PDB entry 7EW5 | X-ray diffraction, 3.61 A resolution | chains J and M of the 15 polymer chains in the assembly

Chain J (and M):
Molecule: Major capsid protein L1
Source organism: Human papillomavirus type 6
Notes: chain M of this document is another copy of the same molecule, construct and numbering; everything in this record applies to it too
UniProtKB: Q9W9C6 (Q9W9C6_9PAPI); residues -1 to 493 here correspond to UniProt positions 6-500 (UniProt number = residue number + 7)
Amino-acid sequence (496 residues; each row starts with the number of its first residue; numbers below 1 keep their minus sign (Met-2 is residue -2)):
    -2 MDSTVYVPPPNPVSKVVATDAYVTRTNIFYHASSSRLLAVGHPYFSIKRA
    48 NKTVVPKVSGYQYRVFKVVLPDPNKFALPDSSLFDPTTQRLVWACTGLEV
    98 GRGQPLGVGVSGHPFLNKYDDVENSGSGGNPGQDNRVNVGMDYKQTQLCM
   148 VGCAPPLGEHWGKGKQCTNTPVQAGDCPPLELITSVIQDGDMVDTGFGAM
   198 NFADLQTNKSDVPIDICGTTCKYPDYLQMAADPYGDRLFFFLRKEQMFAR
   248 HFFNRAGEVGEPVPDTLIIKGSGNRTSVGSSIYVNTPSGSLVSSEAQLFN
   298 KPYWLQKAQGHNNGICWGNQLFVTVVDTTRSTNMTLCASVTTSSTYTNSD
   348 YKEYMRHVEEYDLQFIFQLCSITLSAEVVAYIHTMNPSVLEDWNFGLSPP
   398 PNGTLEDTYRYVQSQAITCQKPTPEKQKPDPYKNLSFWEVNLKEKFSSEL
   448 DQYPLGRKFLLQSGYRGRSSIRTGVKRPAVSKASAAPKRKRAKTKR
Unresolved in the structure: -2 to 11, 393-425, 461-493
Differences from the reference sequence: initiating methionine (-2); conflict Val376 (Met383 in Q9W9C6)

Interface between chain J and chain M:
Contacting residue pairs (165; chain J residue first):
  Lys12(J) with Gln449(M)
  Val13(J) with Gln449(M), hydrogen bond (backbone-side chain)
  Asn114(J) with Glu350(M), hydrogen bond
  Val119(J) with Asn135(M); Val136(M); Gly137(M), hydrogen bond (backbone-backbone)
  Glu120(J) with Val136(M); Gly137(M); Arg247(M), salt bridge; His248(M), salt bridge
  Asn121(J) with Asp118(M), hydrogen bond; Val136(M)
  Ser122(J) with Lys115(M), hydrogen bond; Val134(M)
  Gly123(J) with Val134(M); Asn135(M)
  Gly129(J) with Asn345(M), hydrogen bond (backbone-side chain)
  Gln130(J) with Tyr343(M); Thr344(M); Asn345(M), hydrogen bond (backbone-backbone)
  Asp131(J) with Tyr343(M); Asn345(M)
  Asn132(J) with Asn345(M), hydrogen bond
  Arg133(J) with Tyr343(M)
  Lys141(J) with Leu103(M), hydrogen bond (side chain-backbone)
  Glu156(J) with Gly100(M); Glu357(M)
  Trp158(J) with Val37(M), hydrophobic; Gln101(M), hydrogen bond; Met331(M); Val355(M)
  Gly172(J) with Ala335(M); Ser336(M); Val337(M); Lys349(M); Tyr351(M), hydrogen bond (backbone-side chain)
  Asp173(J) with Ala335(M); Tyr351(M)
  Cys174(J) with Leu333(M), hydrophobic; Tyr351(M), hydrogen bond (backbone-side chain); Arg353(M), hydrogen bond
  Leu177(J) with Val37(M), hydrophobic; Met331(M), hydrophobic; Leu333(M), hydrophobic; Arg353(M)
  Leu179(J) with Arg33(M); Leu35(M), hydrophobic; Glu357(M)
  Thr181(J) with Arg33(M)
  Asp191(J) with Pro102(M)
  Gly193(J) with Thr329(M)
  Phe194(J) with Thr329(M); Met331(M)
  Gly195(J) with Thr329(M)
  Met197(J) with Met331(M), hydrophobic; Thr332(M); Leu333(M), hydrophobic
  Leu202(J) with Leu333(M); Cys334(M), hydrogen bond (backbone-backbone)
  Gln203(J) with Thr332(M), hydrogen bond (side chain-backbone); Cys334(M)
  Thr204(J) with Cys334(M), hydrogen bond (backbone-backbone); Ala335(M); Ser336(M), hydrogen bond (side chain-backbone); Tyr348(M)
  Asn205(J) with Cys334(M); Tyr343(M), hydrogen bond; Tyr348(M)
  Asp208(J) with Thr332(M); Cys334(M); Glu350(M)
  Tyr220(J) with Gln101(M); Pro102(M), hydrophobic
  Asp222(J) with Arg33(M), salt bridge
  Leu224(J) with Gly100(M); Glu357(M); Asp359(M)
  Gln225(J) with Arg33(M)
  Ala227(J) with Pro451(M); Arg454(M)
  Arg240(J) with Asn297(M)
  Lys241(J) with Ser291(M); Glu292(M), salt bridge
  Glu242(J) with Leu103(M); Val289(M); Ser290(M); Ser291(M), hydrogen bond (backbone-side chain)
  Gln243(J) with Leu288(M); Val289(M)
  Met244(J) with Leu103(M); Gly104(M); Val105(M); Leu288(M); Val289(M), hydrogen bond (backbone-backbone)
  Phe245(J) with Ser287(M)
  Ala246(J) with Arg247(M), hydrogen bond (backbone-side chain)
  Arg247(J) with Arg247(M)
  Phe249(J) with Val107(M), hydrophobic; Gly137(M); Met138(M), hydrophobic; Asp139(M); Arg247(M)
  Asn251(J) with Asn135(M)
  Arg252(J) with Thr332(M); Glu350(M)
  Ala253(J) with Asn345(M); Glu350(M)
  Gly254(J) with Asn345(M)
  Glu255(J) with Asn345(M); Ser346(M); Tyr348(M), hydrogen bond (backbone-backbone); Lys349(M); Glu350(M), hydrogen bond (backbone-backbone)
  Val256(J) with Glu350(M)
  Gly257(J) with Glu350(M), hydrogen bond (backbone-backbone); Tyr351(M)
  Glu258(J) with His39(M), salt bridge; Phe42(M); Ile44(M); Tyr351(M); Arg353(M), salt bridge
  Pro259(J) with Phe42(M)
  Val260(J) with Phe42(M), hydrophobic; Ile211(M), hydrophobic
  Pro261(J) with Phe42(M)
  Leu264(J) with Phe42(M), hydrophobic; Lys206(M); Ile211(M); Cys214(M)
  Ile265(J) with His110(M)
  Ile266(J) with Arg133(M), hydrogen bond (backbone-side chain); Thr204(M); Asn205(M)
  Gly268(J) with Arg133(M)
  Ser269(J) with Gln130(M); Asp131(M)
  Arg272(J) with Phe112(M); Asp131(M), salt bridge; Asn132(M); Arg133(M), hydrogen bond (side chain-backbone)
  Ser274(J) with Phe112(M)
  Val275(J) with Pro111(M), hydrophobic; Phe112(M), hydrophobic
  Gly276(J) with Pro111(M)
  Ser277(J) with Asn135(M), hydrogen bond (backbone-side chain)
  Ser278(J) with Tyr41(M)
  Ile279(J) with Glu350(M); Met352(M), hydrophobic
  Tyr280(J) with Tyr41(M); Val107(M); Gly109(M); His110(M), hydrogen bond (side chain-backbone); Pro111(M); Asn135(M), hydrogen bond; Met352(M)
  Val281(J) with Val107(M); Thr332(M)
  Asn282(J) with Val105(M), hydrogen bond (side chain-backbone); Val107(M)
  Ser287(J) with Leu288(M)
  Gln306(J) with Arg454(M), hydrogen bond (backbone-side chain); Lys455(M)
  Gly307(J) with Arg454(M)
  His308(J) with Asp448(M), hydrogen bond (side chain-backbone); Gln449(M)
Interface residues without a listed pair, chain J (84 interface residues in all): Asn166, Pro175, Ala196, Ala228, Asp229, Thr263, Lys267, Lys304
Interface residues without a listed pair, chain M (76 interface residues in all): Val51, Gly98, Arg99, Gly215, Thr342, Leu458

In short:
84 residues of chain J and 76 residues of chain M are in contact, with 32 hydrogen bonds and 7 salt bridges.
Among the polar pairs are Glu120(J)-Arg247(M), Glu120(J)-His248(M) and Asp222(J)-Arg33(M).
Chain J and chain M are both Major capsid protein L1 (Human papillomavirus type 6); the structure, immune
complex of HPV6 L1 pentamer and neutralizing antibody 13H5, was determined by X-ray diffraction, deposited
together with 7F8I.
